Entry 3FKS (X-ray diffraction, 3.59 A resolution); this record covers chains E and G of the 9 polymer chains in the assembly.

Chain E:
Name: ATP synthase subunit beta, mitochondrial
Source organism: Saccharomyces cerevisiae
Notes: EC 3.6.3.14
UniProt: P00830 (ATPB_YEAST); residues 3-478 here correspond to UniProt positions 36-511 (UniProt number = residue number + 33)
Sequence (484 residues; each row starts with the number of its first residue; numbers below 1 keep their minus sign (Ala-5 is residue -5)):
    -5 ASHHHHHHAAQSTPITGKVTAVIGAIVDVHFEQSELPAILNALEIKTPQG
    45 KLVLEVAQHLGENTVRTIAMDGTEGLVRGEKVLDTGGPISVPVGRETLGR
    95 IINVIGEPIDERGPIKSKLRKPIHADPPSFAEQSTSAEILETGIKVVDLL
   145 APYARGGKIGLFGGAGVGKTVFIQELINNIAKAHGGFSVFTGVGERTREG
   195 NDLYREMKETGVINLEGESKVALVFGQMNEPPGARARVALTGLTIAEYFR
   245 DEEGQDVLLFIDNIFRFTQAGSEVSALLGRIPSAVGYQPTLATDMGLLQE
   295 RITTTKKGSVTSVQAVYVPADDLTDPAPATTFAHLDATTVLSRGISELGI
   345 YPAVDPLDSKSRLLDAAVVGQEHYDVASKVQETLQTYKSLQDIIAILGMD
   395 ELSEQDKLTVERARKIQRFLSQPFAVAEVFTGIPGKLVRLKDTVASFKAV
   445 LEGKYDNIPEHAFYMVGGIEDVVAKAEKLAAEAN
Disordered / not traced: -5 to 7, 476-478
Differences from the reference sequence: expression tag (-5 to 2)
Swiss-Prot annotation at these positions:
  - binding site (ATP): Gly157 to Thr164
  - modified residue: Thr79 (Phosphothreonine), Thr204 (Phosphothreonine), Ser340 (Phosphoserine)

Chain G:
Name: ATP synthase subunit gamma, mitochondrial
Source organism: Saccharomyces cerevisiae
Notes: EC 3.6.3.14
UniProt: P38077 (ATPG_YEAST); residues 1-278 here correspond to UniProt positions 34-311 (UniProt number = residue number + 33)
Sequence (278 residues; numbered 1 to 278; the number before each row is that of its first residue):
     1 ATLKEVEMRLKSIKNIEKITKTMKIVASTRLSKAEKAKISAKKMDEAEQL
    51 FYKNAETKNLDVEATETGAPKELIVAITSDKGLCGSIHSQLAKAVRRHLN
   101 DQPNADIVTIGDKIKMQLLRTHPNNIKLSINGIGKDAPTFQESALIADKL
   151 LSVMKAGTYPKISIFYNDPVSSLSFEPSEKPIFNAKTIEQSPSFGKFEID
   201 TDANVPRDLFEYTLANQMLTAMAQGYAAEISARRNAMDNASKNAGDMINR
   251 YSILYNRTRQAVITNELVDIITGASSLG
Disordered / not traced: 62-69, 277-278

Interface between chain E and chain G:
Residue-residue contacts (16; chain E residue first):
  Ile275(E) - Ile271(G)  hydrophobic
  Pro276(E) - Leu267(G)  hydrophobic
  Pro276(E) - Ile271(G)  hydrophobic
  Ala278(E) - Thr264(G)
  Val279(E) - Gln260(G)
  Val279(E) - Ile263(G)
  Val279(E) - Thr264(G)  hydrogen bond (backbone-side chain)
  Gly280(E) - Leu267(G)
  Asp316(E) - Asn256(G)  hydrogen bond
  Asp316(E) - Arg259(G)  salt bridge
  Asp316(E) - Gln260(G)  hydrogen bond
  Thr318(E) - Gln260(G)  hydrogen bond
  Asp319(E) - Arg259(G)  salt bridge
  Asp319(E) - Gln260(G)
  Ile390(E) - Ile25(G)  hydrophobic
  Ile390(E) - Thr29(G)
Other interface residues (no listed pair), chain E (11 interface residues in all): Pro313, Pro320
Other interface residues (no listed pair), chain G (10 interface residues in all): Ser28

In short:
11 residues of chain E and 10 residues of chain G are in contact, with 4 hydrogen bonds and 2 salt bridges.
Polar contacts include Asp316(E)-Arg259(G), Asp319(E)-Arg259(G) and Val279(E)-Thr264(G). Curated annotation
(UniProt) lists 8 ATP-binding residues on chain E.
Chain E is ATP synthase subunit beta, mitochondrial and chain G is ATP synthase subunit gamma, mitochondrial,
both from Saccharomyces cerevisiae; the structure, Yeast F1 ATPase in the absence of bound nucleotides, was
determined by X-ray diffraction.
